Entry 4NDD (X-ray diffraction, 2.90 A resolution); this record covers chain A.

# Chain A
Molecule: Calexcitin
Organism: Doryteuthis pealeii
UniProt: O76764 (O76764_DORPE); residues 1-191 here = UniProt positions 1-191
Amino-acid sequence (212 residues; each row starts with the number of its first residue; numbers below 1 keep their minus sign (Met-20 is residue -20)):
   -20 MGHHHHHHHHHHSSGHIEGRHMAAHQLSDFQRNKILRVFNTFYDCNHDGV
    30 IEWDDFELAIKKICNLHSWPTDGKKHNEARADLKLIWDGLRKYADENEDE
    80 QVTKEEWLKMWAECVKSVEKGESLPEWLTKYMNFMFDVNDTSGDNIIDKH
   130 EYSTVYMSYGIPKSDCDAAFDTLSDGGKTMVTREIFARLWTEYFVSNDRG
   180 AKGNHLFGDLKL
Not modelled in the structure: -20 to 4
Sequence notes: expression tag (-20 to 0); engineered mutation Asp61 (Thr in O76764), Asp188 (Thr in O76764)
Bound ions: Ca2+ site 1: Asp23, Asn25, Asp27, Val29, Asp34; Ca2+ site 2: Asp74, Asn76, Asp78, Gln80, Glu85; Ca2+ site 3: Asp119, Ser121, Asp123, Ile125, Glu130
What the authors report for this chain:
  - mutagenesis - D34N, T61D/T188D, T61D, E85Q, T188D: unchanged binding to Ca2+
  - conformationally variable residues: Tyr110, Trp169
  - mutagenesis - E130Q: abolished binding to Ca2+

# Summary
Asp23, Asn25, Asp27, Val29 and Asp34 form the Ca2+ site 1. Asp74, Asn76, Asp78, Gln80 and Glu85 form the Ca2+
site 2. The paper reports that E130Q abolishes binding to Ca2+; conformational variability at Tyr110 and
Trp169; 6 substitutions were tested in all.
Chain A is Calexcitin (Doryteuthis pealeii); the structure, X-ray structure of a double mutant of calexcitin -
a neuronal calcium-signalling protein, was determined by X-ray diffraction together with 4NDB and 4NDC from
the same study.
